PDB entry 9PBF | electron microscopy, 4.01 A resolution (low resolution: residue-level contacts below are approximate; hydrogen-bond / salt-bridge calls are withheld) | chains D and E of the 12 polymer chains in the assembly

[Chain D (and E)]
Molecule: Vesicle-fusing ATPase
Source organism: Cricetulus griseus
Notes: EC 3.6.4.6; chain E of this document is another copy of the same molecule, construct and numbering; everything in this record applies to it too
UniProt: P18708 (NSF_CRIGR); residues 1-744 here = UniProt positions 1-744
Amino-acid sequence (747 residues; row label = number of the first residue in the row; numbers below 1 keep their minus sign (Gly-2 is residue -2)):
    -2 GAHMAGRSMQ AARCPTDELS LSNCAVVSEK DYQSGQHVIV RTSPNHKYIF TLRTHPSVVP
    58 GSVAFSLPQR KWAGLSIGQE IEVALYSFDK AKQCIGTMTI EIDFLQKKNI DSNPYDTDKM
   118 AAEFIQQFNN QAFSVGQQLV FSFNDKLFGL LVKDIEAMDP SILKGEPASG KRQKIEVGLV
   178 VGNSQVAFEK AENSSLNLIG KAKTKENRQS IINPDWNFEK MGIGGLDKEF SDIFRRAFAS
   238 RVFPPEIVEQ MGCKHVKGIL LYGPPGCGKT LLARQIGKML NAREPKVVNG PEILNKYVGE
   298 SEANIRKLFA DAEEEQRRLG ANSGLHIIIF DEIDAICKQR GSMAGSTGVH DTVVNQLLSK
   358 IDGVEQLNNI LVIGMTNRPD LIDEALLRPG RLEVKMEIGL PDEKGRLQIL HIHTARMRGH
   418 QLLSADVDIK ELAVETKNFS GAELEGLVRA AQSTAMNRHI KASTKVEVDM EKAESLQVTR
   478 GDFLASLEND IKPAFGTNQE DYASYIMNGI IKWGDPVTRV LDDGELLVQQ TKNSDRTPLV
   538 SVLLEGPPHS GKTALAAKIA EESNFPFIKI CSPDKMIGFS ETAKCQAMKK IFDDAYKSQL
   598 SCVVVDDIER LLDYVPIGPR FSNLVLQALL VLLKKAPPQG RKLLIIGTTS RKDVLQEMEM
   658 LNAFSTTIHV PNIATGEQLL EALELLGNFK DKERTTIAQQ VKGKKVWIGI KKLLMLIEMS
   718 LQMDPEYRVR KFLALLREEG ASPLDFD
Unresolved in the structure: -2 to 0, 154-168, 741-744
Construct notes: expression tag (-2 to 0)
Ligand contacts:
  - ATP (adenosine-5'-triphosphate), molecule 1: Gly219, Ile220, Gly221, Leu223, Pro261, Pro262, Gly263, Cys264, Gly265, Lys266, Thr267, Leu268, Glu329, Asn374, Ile406, His410, Gly438, Ala439, Glu442
  - ATP, molecule 2: Lys251, Asp359, Arg385, Arg388
  - ATP, molecule 3: Met504, Asn505, Gly506, Ile507, Ile508, Trp510, Pro545, His546, Ser547, Gly548, Lys549, Thr550, Ala551, Ile707, Lys708, Leu711
Swiss-Prot annotation at these positions:
  - binding site (ATP): Asn505 to Trp510, Pro545 to Leu552
  - binding site (Mg(2+)): Thr550
  - modified residue: Lys105 (N6-acetyllysine), Ser207 (Phosphoserine), Tyr259 (Phosphotyrosine), Ser569 (Phosphoserine)
What the authors report for this chain:
  - post-translational modification sites: Ser207 (citing earlier work)

[How chain D and chain E interact]
Pairs across the interface (62):
  Pro211(D) with Lys462(E)
  Trp213(D) with Ser460(E)
  Phe231(D) with Val463(E)
  Arg232(D) with Thr451(E); Asn454(E)
  Arg233(D) with Asp487(E)
  Val239(D) with Val463(E)
  Phe240(D) with Met453(E); Ile457(E); Leu473(E)
  Pro241(D) with Met467(E)
  Glu246(D) with Arg413(E)
  Gln247(D) with Arg413(E); His417(E)
  Met248(D) with Met414(E); Gln449(E)
  Gly249(D) with Arg413(E)
  Cys250(D) with Gln449(E)
  Lys251(D) with Glu442(E); Arg446(E)
  Val253(D) with Arg446(E)
  Val295(D) with Asn292(E); Lys293(E)
  Glu297(D) with Lys293(E)
  Arg303(D) with Glu289(E)
  Gln336(D) with Arg375(E)
  Arg337(D) with Asn374(E); Arg375(E)
  Ser343(D) with Met340(E)
  Thr344(D) with Lys335(E); Met340(E)
  Gly345(D) with Met340(E)
  Ser356(D) with Asn286(E); Glu329(E)
  Gly360(D) with Arg271(E)
  Val361(D) with Arg271(E)
  Gln363(D) with Arg271(E)
  Arg385(D) with Gly263(E)
  Pro386(D) with Ala439(E); Glu440(E)
  Glu390(D) with Arg446(E)
  Leu523(D) with Met720(E)
  Gln526(D) with Gln719(E)
  Gln527(D) with Glu715(E); Met716(E); Gln719(E)
  Ser531(D) with Glu715(E)
  Arg533(D) with Leu683(E); Glu715(E)
  Thr534(D) with Met712(E); Glu715(E)
  Phe618(D) with Arg617(E)
  Asn620(D) with Asp610(E)
  Gln624(D) with Arg607(E); Asp610(E); Tyr611(E)
  Leu627(D) with Arg607(E)
  Val628(D) with Arg607(E)
  Leu629(D) with Ile574(E)
  Ala633(D) with Met504(E)
  Glu654(D) with Pro613(E); Ile614(E)
Other interface residues (no listed pair), chain D (65 interface residues in all): Ala236, Ser237, Ile244, Thr349, Asn352, Gln353, Lys357, Glu381, Ala382, Leu524, Asn530, Cys582, Lys586, Pro616, Leu621, Leu623, Lys631, Met655, Glu656, Asn659, Ser662
Other interface residues (no listed pair), chain E (64 interface residues in all): Pro262, Thr267, Gly287, Pro288, Leu291, Asp331, Ala332, Ser339, Ser450, Thr461, Asn486, Ile488, Asn505, His546, Asp571, Gly575, Phe576, Val612, Asn685, Lys708, Lys709

[Overview]
65 residues of chain D and 64 residues of chain E are in contact. Ligands of chain D: 3 copies of ATP. Curated
annotation (UniProt) lists 14 ATP-binding residues and Mg2+-binding residue Thr550(D) on chain D. From the
paper: a modification site at Ser207(D).
Both chains are Vesicle-fusing ATPase (Cricetulus griseus). Entry 9PBF (21bin20S complex (NSF-alphaSNAP-2:1
syntaxin-1a:SNAP-25), non-hydrolyzing, class 10) was determined by electron microscopy, deposited together
with 9OJR, 9OJU, 9OJZ, 9OK3, 9OK5, 9OKC and 17 further entries.
